PDB entry 5C44 | X-ray diffraction, 3.95 A resolution | chains A and F of the 15 polymer chains in the assembly

Chain A:
Name: DNA-directed RNA polymerase II subunit RPB1
From: Saccharomyces cerevisiae (strain ATCC 204508 / S288c)
Notes: EC 2.7.7.6
Reference sequence: P04050 (RPB1_YEAST); residue numbers follow UniProt; this construct covers 1-1733
Chain sequence (1733 residues; each row starts with the number of its first residue):
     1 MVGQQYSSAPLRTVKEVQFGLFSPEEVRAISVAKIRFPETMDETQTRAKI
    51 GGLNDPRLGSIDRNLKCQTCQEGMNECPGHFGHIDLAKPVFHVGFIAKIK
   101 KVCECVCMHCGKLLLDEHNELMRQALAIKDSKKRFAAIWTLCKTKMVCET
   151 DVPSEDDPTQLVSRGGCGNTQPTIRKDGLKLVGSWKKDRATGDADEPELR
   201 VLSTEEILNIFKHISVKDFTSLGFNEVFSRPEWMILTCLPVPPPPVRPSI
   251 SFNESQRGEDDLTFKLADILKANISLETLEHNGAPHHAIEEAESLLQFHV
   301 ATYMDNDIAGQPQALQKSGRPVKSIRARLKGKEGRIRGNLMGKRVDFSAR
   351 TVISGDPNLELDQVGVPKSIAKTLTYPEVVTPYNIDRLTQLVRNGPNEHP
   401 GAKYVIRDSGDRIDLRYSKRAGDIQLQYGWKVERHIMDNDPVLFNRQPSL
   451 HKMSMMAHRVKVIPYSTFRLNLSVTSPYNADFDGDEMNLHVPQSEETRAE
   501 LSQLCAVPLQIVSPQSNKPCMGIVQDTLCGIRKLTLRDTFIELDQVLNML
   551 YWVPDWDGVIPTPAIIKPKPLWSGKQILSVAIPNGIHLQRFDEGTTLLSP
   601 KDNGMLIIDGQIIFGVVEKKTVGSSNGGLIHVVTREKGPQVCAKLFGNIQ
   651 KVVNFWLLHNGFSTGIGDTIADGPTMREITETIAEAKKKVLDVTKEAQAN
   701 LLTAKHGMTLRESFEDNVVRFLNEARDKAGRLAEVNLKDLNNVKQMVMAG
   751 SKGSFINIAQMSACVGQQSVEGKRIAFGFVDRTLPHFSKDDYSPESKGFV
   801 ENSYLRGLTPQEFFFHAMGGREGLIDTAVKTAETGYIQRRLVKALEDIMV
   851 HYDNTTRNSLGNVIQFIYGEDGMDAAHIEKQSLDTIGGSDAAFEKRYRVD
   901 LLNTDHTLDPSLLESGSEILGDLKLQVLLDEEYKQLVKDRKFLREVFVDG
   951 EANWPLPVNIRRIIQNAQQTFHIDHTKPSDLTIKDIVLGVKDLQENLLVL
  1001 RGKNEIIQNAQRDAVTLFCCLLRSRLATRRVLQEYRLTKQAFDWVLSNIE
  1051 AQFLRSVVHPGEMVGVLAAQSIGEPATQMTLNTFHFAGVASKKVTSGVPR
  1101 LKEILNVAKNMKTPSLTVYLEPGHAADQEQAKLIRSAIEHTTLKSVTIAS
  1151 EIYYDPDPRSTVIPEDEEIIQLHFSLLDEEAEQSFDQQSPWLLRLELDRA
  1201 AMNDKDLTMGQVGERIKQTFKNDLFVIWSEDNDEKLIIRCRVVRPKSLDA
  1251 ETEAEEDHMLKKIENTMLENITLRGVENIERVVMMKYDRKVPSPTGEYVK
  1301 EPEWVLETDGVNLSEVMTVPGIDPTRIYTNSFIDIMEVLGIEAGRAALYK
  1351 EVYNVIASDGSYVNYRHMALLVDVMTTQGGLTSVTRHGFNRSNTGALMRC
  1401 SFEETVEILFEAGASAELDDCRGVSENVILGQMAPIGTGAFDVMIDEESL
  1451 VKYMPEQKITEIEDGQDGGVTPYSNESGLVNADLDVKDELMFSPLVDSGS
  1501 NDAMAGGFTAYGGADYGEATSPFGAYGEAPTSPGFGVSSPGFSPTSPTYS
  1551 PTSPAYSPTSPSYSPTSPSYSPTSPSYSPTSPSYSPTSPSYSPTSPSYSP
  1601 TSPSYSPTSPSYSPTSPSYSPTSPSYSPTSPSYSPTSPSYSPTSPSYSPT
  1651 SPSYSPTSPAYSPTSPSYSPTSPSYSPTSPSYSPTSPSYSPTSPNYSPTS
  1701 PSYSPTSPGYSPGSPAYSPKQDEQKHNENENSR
Unresolved in the structure: 1, 1082-1083, 1176-1184, 1246-1253, 1455-1733
Cystine bridges: Cys67-Cys77
Curated features (UniProtKB/Swiss-Prot):
  - region: Pro248 to Asp260 (Lid loop), Asn306 to Lys323 (Rudder loop), Pro810 to Glu822 (Bridging helix)
  - binding site (Zn(2+)): Cys67, Cys70, Cys77, His80, Cys107, Cys110, Cys148, Cys167
  - binding site (Mg(2+)): Asp481, Asp483, Asp485
  - modified residue: Thr1471 (Phosphothreonine)
  - cross-link (Glycyl lysine isopeptide (Lys-Gly)): Lys695 (interchain with G-Cter in ubiquitin), Lys1246 (interchain with G-Cter in ubiquitin), Lys1350 (interchain with G-Cter in ubiquitin)
  - natural variant: Ser1653 to Pro1659 (deletion: In strain: A364A)
  - mutagenesis: Lys1246 (K1246R: Impairs ubiquitination during transcription stress)

Chain F:
Name: DNA-directed RNA polymerases I, II, and III subunit RPABC2
From: Saccharomyces cerevisiae (strain ATCC 204508 / S288c)
Reference sequence: P20435 (RPAB2_YEAST); residues 1-155 here = UniProt positions 1-155
Chain sequence (155 residues; row label = number of the first residue in the row):
     1 MSDYEEAFNDGNENFEDFDVEHFSDEETYEEKPQFKDGETTDANGKTIVT
    51 GGNGPEDFQQHEQIRRKTLKEKAIPKDQRATTPYMTKYERARILGTRALQ
   101 ISMNAPVFVDLEGETDPLRIAMKELAEKKIPLVIRRYLPDGSFEDWSVEE
   151 LIVDL
Unresolved in the structure: 1-68
Curated features (UniProtKB/Swiss-Prot):
  - region: Leu111 to Leu132 (Leucine-zipper)
  - modified residue: Ser24 (Phosphoserine)

Interface between chain A and chain F:
Contacting residue pairs (76; chain A residue first):
  Val379(A) - Ser102(F)
  Val380(A) - Asn104(F)  hydrogen bond (backbone-side chain)
  Thr381(A) - Ile101(F)
  Thr381(A) - Ser102(F)
  Thr381(A) - Asn104(F)
  Pro382(A) - Asn104(F)
  Tyr383(A) - Val107(F)
  Tyr383(A) - Glu114(F)
  Tyr383(A) - Thr115(F)
  Arg387(A) - Thr115(F)
  Tyr428(A) - Asn104(F)
  Gly429(A) - Asn104(F)
  Glu495(A) - Gly95(F)
  Glu495(A) - Ala98(F)
  Glu495(A) - Leu99(F)
  Glu495(A) - Ser102(F)
  Glu495(A) - Pro117(F)
  Glu495(A) - Leu118(F)
  Glu496(A) - Arg92(F)  salt bridge
  Glu496(A) - Gly95(F)
  Glu496(A) - Thr96(F)
  Glu496(A) - Leu99(F)
  Ala499(A) - Gly95(F)
  Ala499(A) - Leu118(F)  hydrophobic
  Ser502(A) - Leu118(F)
  Gln503(A) - Arg90(F)  hydrogen bond
  Leu504(A) - Tyr88(F)  hydrophobic
  Leu504(A) - Ala91(F)  hydrophobic
  His851(A) - Pro139(F)
  Tyr852(A) - Thr81(F)
  Tyr852(A) - Glu89(F)  hydrogen bond
  Tyr852(A) - Arg136(F)
  Tyr852(A) - Tyr137(F)
  Asp853(A) - Leu138(F)
  Asp853(A) - Pro139(F)
  Asn854(A) - Thr82(F)
  Arg857(A) - Pro139(F)
  Arg1001(A) - Ala80(F)
  Arg1001(A) - Thr81(F)
  Arg1001(A) - Thr82(F)  hydrogen bond
  Arg1001(A) - Pro83(F)
  Lys1003(A) - Gln78(F)  hydrogen bond
  Leu1054(A) - Tyr84(F)
  Arg1055(A) - Asp154(F)  salt bridge
  Arg1055(A) - Leu155(F)
  His1059(A) - Thr86(F)  hydrogen bond
  His1059(A) - Lys87(F)
  His1059(A) - Tyr88(F)
  Glu1062(A) - Lys87(F)  salt bridge
  Glu1062(A) - Tyr88(F)  hydrogen bond
  Gly1437(A) - Tyr88(F)
  Thr1438(A) - Arg92(F)  hydrogen bond (backbone-side chain)
  Phe1441(A) - Tyr88(F)
  Phe1441(A) - Glu89(F)
  Phe1441(A) - Arg92(F)  hydrogen bond (backbone-side chain)
  Phe1441(A) - Ile134(F)  hydrophobic
  Phe1441(A) - Arg135(F)
  Asp1442(A) - Ile134(F)
  Asp1442(A) - Arg135(F)  hydrogen bond (backbone-backbone)
  Asp1442(A) - Tyr137(F)
  Val1443(A) - Arg92(F)
  Val1443(A) - Val133(F)
  Val1443(A) - Ile134(F)  hydrophobic
  Met1444(A) - Leu132(F)
  Met1444(A) - Val133(F)  hydrogen bond (backbone-backbone)
  Met1444(A) - Arg135(F)
  Met1444(A) - Asp145(F)
  Ile1445(A) - Pro131(F)
  Asp1446(A) - Pro131(F)  hydrogen bond (backbone-backbone)
  Leu1450(A) - Phe108(F)  hydrophobic
  Tyr1453(A) - Phe108(F)  hydrophobic
  Tyr1453(A) - Lys129(F)
  Tyr1453(A) - Ile130(F)
  Tyr1453(A) - Pro131(F)
  Tyr1453(A) - Glu149(F)  hydrogen bond
  Met1454(A) - Phe108(F)
Interface residues without a listed pair, chain A (45 interface residues in all): Lys452, Ser494, Thr855, Ala1051, Pro1060, Gly1061, Arg1422, Ala1440, Ser1449
Interface residues without a listed pair, chain F (46 interface residues in all): Arg79, Leu94, Asp116, Ile120, Lys128

In short:
Chain A and chain F form an interface of 45 and 46 residues respectively; the contacts include 13 hydrogen
bonds and 3 salt bridges. Among the polar pairs are Glu496(A)-Arg92(F), Arg1055(A)-Asp154(F) and
Glu1062(A)-Lys87(F).
Chain A is DNA-directed RNA polymerase II subunit RPB1 and chain F is DNA-directed RNA polymerases I, II, and
III subunit RPABC2, both from Saccharomyces cerevisiae (strain ATCC 204508 / S288c); the structure, Crystal
structure of a transcribing RNA Polymerase II complex reveals a complete transcription bubble, was determined
by X-ray diffraction (same publication as 5C3E, 5C4A, 5C4J and 5C4X).
